5MJZ - chain A; structure by X-ray diffraction, 1.87 A resolution.

== Chain A ==
Name: Tyrosine-protein phosphatase non-receptor type 23
From: Homo sapiens
Notes: EC 3.1.3.48
UniProtKB: Q9H3S7 (PTN23_HUMAN); numbering as in UniProt (aligned over 1-361)
Chain sequence (361 residues; each row starts with the number of its first residue):
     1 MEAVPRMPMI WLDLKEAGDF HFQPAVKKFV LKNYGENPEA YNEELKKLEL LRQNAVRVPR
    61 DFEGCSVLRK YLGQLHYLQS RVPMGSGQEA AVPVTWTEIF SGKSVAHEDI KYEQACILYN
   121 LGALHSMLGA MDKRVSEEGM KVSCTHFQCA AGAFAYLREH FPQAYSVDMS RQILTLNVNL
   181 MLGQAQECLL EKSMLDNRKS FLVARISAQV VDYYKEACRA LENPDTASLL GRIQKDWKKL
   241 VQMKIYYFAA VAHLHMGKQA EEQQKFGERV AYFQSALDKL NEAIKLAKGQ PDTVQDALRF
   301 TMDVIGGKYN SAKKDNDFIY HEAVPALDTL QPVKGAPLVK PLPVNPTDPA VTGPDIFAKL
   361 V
UniProt features mapped onto this chain:
  - natural variant: Arg232 (R232Q: In NEDBASS; uncertain significance), Met302 (M302V: In NEDBASS; uncertain significance)
  - mutagenesis: Leu202 (L202D: Nearly abolishes interaction with CHMP4B. Abolishes interaction with CHMP4B; when associated with D-206), Ile206 (I206D: Abolishes interaction with CHMP4B; when associated with D-202)
From the paper describing this entry:
  - conformationally variable residues (side-chain flip): Lys141, Lys192, Arg198
  - specificity-determining residues: Phe62, His125, Asp348 (by similarity / conservation)
  - mutagenesis - L202D/I206D: abolished localization to endofin-myc

== In short ==
From UniProt: 2 mutagenesis sites. From the paper: L202D/I206D abolish localization to endofin-myc;
specificity determinants Phe62, His125 and Asp348.
Chain A is Tyrosine-protein phosphatase non-receptor type 23 (Homo sapiens); the structure, Crystal structure
of the His Domain Protein Tyrosine Phosphatase (HD-PTP/PTPN23) Bro1 domain (Apo structure), was determined by
X-ray diffraction, deposited together with 5MJY, 5MK0, 5MK1, 5MK2 and 5MK3.
